PDB entry 3Q95 | X-ray diffraction, 2.05 A resolution | chains A and C

Chain A:
Protein: Estrogen receptor
From: Homo sapiens
Notes: fragment: Ligand Binding Domain residues 298-554
Reference sequence: P03372 (ESR1_HUMAN); residues 298-554 here = UniProt positions 298-554
Sequence (260 residues; row label = number of the first residue in the row):
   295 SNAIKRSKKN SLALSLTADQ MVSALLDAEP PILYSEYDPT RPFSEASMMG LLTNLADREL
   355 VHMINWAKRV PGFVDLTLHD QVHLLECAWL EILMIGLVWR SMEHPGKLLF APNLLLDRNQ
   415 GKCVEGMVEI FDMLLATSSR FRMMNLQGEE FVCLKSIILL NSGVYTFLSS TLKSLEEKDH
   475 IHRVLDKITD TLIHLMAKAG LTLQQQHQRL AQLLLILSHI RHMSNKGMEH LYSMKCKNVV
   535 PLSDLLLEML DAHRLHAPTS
Disordered / not traced: 295-304, 464-465, 551-554
Modified residues: C381 (s,s-(2-hydroxyethyl)thiocysteine; CME)
Construct notes: expression tag (295-297); engineered mutation S537 (Tyr in P03372)
Residues lining bound ligands: estriol (ESL): M343, L346, L349, A350, E353, L384, L387, M388, L391, R394, F404, M421, I424, L428, G521, H524, L525

Chain C:
Protein: Nuclear receptor coactivator 2
Reference sequence: Q15596 (NCOA2_HUMAN); residues 686-698 here = UniProt positions 686-698
Sequence (13 residues; each row starts with the number of its first residue):
   686 KHKILHRLLQ DSS
Disordered / not traced: 697-698

How chain A and chain C interact:
Pairs across the interface (22):
  I358(A) with L690(C), hydrophobic; L693(C), hydrophobic; L694(C), hydrophobic
  K362(A) with L693(C), hydrogen bond (side chain-backbone); L694(C), hydrogen bond (side chain-backbone); D696(C)
  L372(A) with H691(C); L694(C), hydrophobic; Q695(C)
  V376(A) with K688(C); L690(C); H691(C); L694(C), hydrophobic
  L379(A) with L690(C), hydrophobic; L694(C), hydrophobic
  E380(A) with K688(C), salt bridge; L690(C)
  D538(A) with I689(C)
  L539(A) with I689(C); L693(C), hydrophobic
  E542(A) with K688(C); I689(C), hydrogen bond (side chain-backbone)
Other interface residues (no listed pair), chain A (12 interface residues in all): F367, Q375, M543

In short:
12 residues of chain A face 8 of chain C across their interface; the contacts include 3 hydrogen bonds and 1
salt bridge. Polar pairs include E380(A)-K688(C), K362(A)-L693(C) and K362(A)-L694(C). Ligands of chain A:
estriol.
Here chain A is Estrogen receptor (Homo sapiens) and chain C is Nuclear receptor coactivator 2. Entry 3Q95
(Crystal structure of human estrogen receptor alpha LBD in complex with GRIP peptide and estriol) was
determined by X-ray diffraction.
